Entry 8WOM (electron microscopy, 3.50 A resolution); this record covers chain A.

[Chain A]
Protein: ABC transporter B family member 19
Organism: Arabidopsis thaliana
UniProtKB: Q9LJX0 (AB19B_ARATH); numbering as in UniProt (aligned over 1-1252)
Amino-acid sequence (1252 residues; each row starts with the number of its first residue):
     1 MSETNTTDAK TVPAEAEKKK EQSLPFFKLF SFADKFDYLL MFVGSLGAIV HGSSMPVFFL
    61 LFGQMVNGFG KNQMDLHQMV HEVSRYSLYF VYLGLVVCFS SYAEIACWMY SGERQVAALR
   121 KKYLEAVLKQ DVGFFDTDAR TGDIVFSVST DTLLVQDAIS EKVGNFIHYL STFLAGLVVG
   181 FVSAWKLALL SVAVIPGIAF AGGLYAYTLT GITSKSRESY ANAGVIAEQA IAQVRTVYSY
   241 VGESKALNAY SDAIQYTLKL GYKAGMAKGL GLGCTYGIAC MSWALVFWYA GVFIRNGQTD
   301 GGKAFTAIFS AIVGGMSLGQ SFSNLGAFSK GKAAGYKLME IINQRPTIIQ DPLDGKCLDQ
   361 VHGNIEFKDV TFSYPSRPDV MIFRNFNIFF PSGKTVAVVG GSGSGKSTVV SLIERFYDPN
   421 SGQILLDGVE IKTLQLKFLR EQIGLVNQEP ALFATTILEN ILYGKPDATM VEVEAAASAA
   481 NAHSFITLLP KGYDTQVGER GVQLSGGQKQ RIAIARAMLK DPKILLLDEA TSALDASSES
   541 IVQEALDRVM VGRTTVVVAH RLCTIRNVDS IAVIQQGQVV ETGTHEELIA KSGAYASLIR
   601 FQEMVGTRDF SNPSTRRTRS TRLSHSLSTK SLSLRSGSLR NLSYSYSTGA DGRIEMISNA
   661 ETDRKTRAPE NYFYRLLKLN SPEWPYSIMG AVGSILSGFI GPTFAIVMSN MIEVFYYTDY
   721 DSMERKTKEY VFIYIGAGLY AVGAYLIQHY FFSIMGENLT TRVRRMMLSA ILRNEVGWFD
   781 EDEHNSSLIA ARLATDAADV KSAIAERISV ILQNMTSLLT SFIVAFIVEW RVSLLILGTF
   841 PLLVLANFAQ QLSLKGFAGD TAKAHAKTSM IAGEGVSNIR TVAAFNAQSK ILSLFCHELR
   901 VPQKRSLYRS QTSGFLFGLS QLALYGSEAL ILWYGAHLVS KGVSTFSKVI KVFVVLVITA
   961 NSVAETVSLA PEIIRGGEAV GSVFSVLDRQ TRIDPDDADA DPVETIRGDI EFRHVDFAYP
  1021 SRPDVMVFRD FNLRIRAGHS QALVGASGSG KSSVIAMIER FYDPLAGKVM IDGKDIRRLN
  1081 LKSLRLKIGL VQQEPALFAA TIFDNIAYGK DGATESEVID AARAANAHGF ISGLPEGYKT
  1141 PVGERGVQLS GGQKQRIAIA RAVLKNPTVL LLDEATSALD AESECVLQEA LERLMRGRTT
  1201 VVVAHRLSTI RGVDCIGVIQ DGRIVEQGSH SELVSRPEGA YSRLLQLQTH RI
Unresolved in the structure: 1-20, 606-619, 1252
Ligand contacts: Brassinolide (BLD): Phe-58, Phe-59, Phe-62, Tyr-276, Ala-279, Trp-283, Phe-305, Phe-309, Ile-312, Met-316, Phe-704, Met-708, Phe-953, Val-954, Val-957, Ile-958, Asn-961
UniProt features mapped onto this chain:
  - binding site (ATP): Asp-136, Tyr-374, Ser-376, Gly-405, Lys-406, Ser-407, Thr-408, Glu-529, Asp-780, Tyr-1019, Ser-1021, Arg-1022, Lys-1051, Ser-1052, Ser-1053
  - binding site (brassinolide): Tyr-276, Trp-283
  - glycosylation (N-linked (GlcNAc...) asparagine): Asn-5, Asn-641, Asn-758, Asn-785, Asn-814
  - mutagenesis: Phe-59 (F59A: Impaired brassinosteroid exporter activity, but normal ATPase activity and slightly reduced activity stimulation by brassinolide), Phe-62 (F62A: Strongly reduced ATPase activity and lost activity stimulation by brassinolide), Tyr-276 (Y276A: Impaired brassinosteroid exporter activity, but normal ATPase activity and slightly reduced activity stimulation by brassinolide), Trp-283 (W283A: Strongly reduced ATPase activity and lost activity stimulation by brassinolide), Phe-309 (F309A: Increased ATPase activity and enhanced activity stimulation by brassinolide, but reduced brassinosteroid exporter activity), Ile-312 (I312A: Strongly reduced ATPase activity and reduced activity stimulation by brassinolide), Met-316 (M316A: Strongly reduced ATPase activity and reduced activity stimulation by brassinolide), Glu-529 (E529Q: Lost ATPase activity and reduced brassinosteroid export; when associated with Q-1174), Phe-704 (F704A: Impaired brassinosteroid exporter activity, reduced brassinosteroid exporter activity, but normal ATPase activity and normal activity stimulation by brassinolide), Phe-953 (F953A: Strongly reduced ATPase activity and lost activity stimulation by brassinolide), Val-957 (V957A: Normal ATPase activity and activity stimulation by brassinolide), Ile-958 (I958A: Strongly reduced ATPase activity and lost activity stimulation by brassinolide), 1 further mutagenesis entry in UniProt

[Overview]
Chain A binds Brassinolide. UniProt lists 15 ATP-binding residues, brassinolide-binding residues Tyr-276 and
Trp-283 and 13 mutagenesis sites.
Chain A is ABC transporter B family member 19 (Arabidopsis thaliana); the structure, Structure of the
wild-type Arabidopsis ABCB19 in the brassinolide-bound state, was determined by electron microscopy, deposited
together with 8WOI, 8WOO and 8WP0.
